PDB entry 7GUF | X-ray diffraction, 1.80 A resolution | chains A and D

Chain A:
Name: B-cell lymphoma 6 protein
Source organism: Homo sapiens
UniProtKB: P41182 (BCL6_HUMAN); numbering as in UniProt (aligned over 5-129)
Chain sequence (128 residues; row label = number of the first residue in the row):
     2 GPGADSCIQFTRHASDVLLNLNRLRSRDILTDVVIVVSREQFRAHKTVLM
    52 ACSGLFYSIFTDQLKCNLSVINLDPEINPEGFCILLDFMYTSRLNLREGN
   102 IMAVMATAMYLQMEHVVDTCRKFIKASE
Disordered / not traced: 2-5
Differences from the reference sequence: expression tag (2-4)
Residues lining bound ligands: 7ZO (5-[(5-chloranylpyrimidin-4-yl)amino]-1,3-dihydroindol-2-one): Asn21, Arg24, Leu25, Met51, Ala52, Cys53, Ser54, Gly55, Tyr58, Gln113, Met114, Glu115

Chain D:
Name: WVIP tetrapeptide
Chain sequence (6 residues; each row starts with the number of its first residue; numbering starts at 0):
     0 XWVIPA
Modified positions: ACE (acetyl group) at position 0

Chain A / chain D interface:
Contacting residue pairs (12; chain A residue first):
  Cys8(A) - Pro4(D)
  Ile9(A) - Trp1(D)  hydrophobic
  Ile9(A) - Val2(D)
  Gln10(A) - ACE_0(D)
  Gln10(A) - Trp1(D)
  Gln10(A) - Val2(D)  hydrogen bond (backbone-backbone)
  Gln10(A) - Pro4(D)
  Phe11(A) - ACE_0(D)
  Phe11(A) - Trp1(D)
  Thr12(A) - ACE_0(D)  hydrogen bond (backbone-backbone)
  Thr12(A) - Val2(D)
  Arg13(A) - ACE_0(D)
Interface residues without a listed pair, chain D (5 interface residues in all): Ile3

Overview:
6 residues of chain A and 5 residues of chain D are in contact; the contacts include 2 hydrogen bonds.
Main-chain hydrogen bonds include Gln10(A)-Val2(D) and Thr12(A)-ACE_0(D). Chain A binds compound 7ZO.
Chain A is B-cell lymphoma 6 protein (Homo sapiens) and chain D is WVIP tetrapeptide; the structure, Crystal
Structure of B-cell lymphoma 6 protein BTB domain in complex with ligand 1 at 4.53 ..., was determined by
X-ray diffraction together with 7GUD, 7GUE, 7GUG, 7GUH, 7GUI, 7GUJ and 126 further entries from the same
study.
